Entry 7JZW (electron microscopy, 3.20 A resolution); this record covers chains A and M of the 11 polymer chains in the assembly.

[Chain A]
Name: CRISPR type I-F/YPEST-associated protein Csy1
From: Pseudomonas aeruginosa
UniProtKB: A0A643HYU6 (A0A643HYU6_PSEAI); residue numbers follow UniProt; this construct covers 1-434
Sequence (434 residues; numbered 1 to 434; the number before each row is that of its first residue):
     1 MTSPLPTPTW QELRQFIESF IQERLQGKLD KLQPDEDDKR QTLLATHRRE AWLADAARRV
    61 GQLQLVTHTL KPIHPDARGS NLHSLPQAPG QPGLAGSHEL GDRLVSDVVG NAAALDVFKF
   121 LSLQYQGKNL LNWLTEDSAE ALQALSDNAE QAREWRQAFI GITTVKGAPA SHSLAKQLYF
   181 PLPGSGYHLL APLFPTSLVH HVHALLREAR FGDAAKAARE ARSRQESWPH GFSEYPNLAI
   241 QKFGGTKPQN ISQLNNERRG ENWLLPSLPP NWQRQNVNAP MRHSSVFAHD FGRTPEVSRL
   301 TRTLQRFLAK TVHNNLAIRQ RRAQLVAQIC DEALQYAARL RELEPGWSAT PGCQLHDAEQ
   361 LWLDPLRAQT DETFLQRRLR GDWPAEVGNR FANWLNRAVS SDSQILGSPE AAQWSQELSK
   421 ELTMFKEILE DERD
Disordered / not traced: 1-7
Differences from the reference sequence: conflict Ala288 (Glu in A0A643HYU6)

[Chain M]
Molecule: CRISPR repeat sequence
From: Pseudomonas aeruginosa
Sequence (61 nucleotides; row label = number of the first residue in the row):
     1 CUAAGAAAUU CACGGCGGGC UUGAUGUCCG CGUCUACCUG AUUCACUGCC GUAUAGGCAG
    61 C
Differences from the reference sequence: conflict A41 (G1458 in 313291946), A53 (G1446 in 313291946)

[Chain A / chain M interface]
Pairs across the interface - 21 pairs, chain A then chain M:
  Ile73(A) - A3(M)  base contact
  Ser173(A) - A4(M)  base contact
  Ser173(A) - G5(M)  hydrogen bond to the base
  Leu174(A) - G5(M)  base contact
  Leu174(A) - A6(M)  base contact
  Ala175(A) - A4(M)  hydrogen bond to the base
  Ala175(A) - G5(M)  base contact
  Lys176(A) - A3(M)  phosphate contact
  Lys176(A) - A4(M)  phosphate contact
  Lys176(A) - G5(M)  hydrogen bond to the base
  Lys176(A) - A6(M)  base contact
  Gln177(A) - A4(M)  hydrogen bond to the base
  Leu178(A) - U2(M)  phosphate contact
  Leu178(A) - A3(M)  sugar contact
  Leu178(A) - A4(M)  sugar contact
  Tyr179(A) - C1(M)  stacking on the base
  Tyr179(A) - U2(M)  hydrogen bond to the phosphate
  Tyr187(A) - C1(M)  base contact
  Pro192(A) - A3(M)  base contact
  Leu193(A) - A3(M)  hydrogen bond to the base
  Phe194(A) - A3(M)  base contact
Interface residues without a listed pair, chain A (13 interface residues in all): Pro195

[In short]
13 residues of chain A face 6 of chain M across their interface, with 6 hydrogen bonds and 1 aromatic stacking
contact. Polar pairs include Ser173(A)-G5(M), Ala175(A)-A4(M) and Lys176(A)-G5(M).
Chain A is CRISPR type I-F/YPEST-associated protein Csy1 and chain M is CRISPR repeat sequence, both from
Pseudomonas aeruginosa; the structure, Cryo-EM structure of CRISPR-Cas surveillance complex with AcrIF4, was
determined by electron microscopy together with 7JZX and 7JZZ from the same study.
